Entry 9N4Z (electron microscopy, 3.00 A resolution); this record covers chains N and P of the 204 polymer chains in the assembly.

# Chain N (and P)
Name: Flagellar motor switch protein FliN
From: Salmonella enterica subsp. enterica serovar Typhimurium
Notes: chain P of this document is another copy of the same molecule, construct and numbering; everything in this record applies to it too
UniProt: P26419 (FLIN_SALTY); residue numbers follow UniProt; this construct covers 1-137
Chain sequence (137 residues; each row starts with the number of its first residue):
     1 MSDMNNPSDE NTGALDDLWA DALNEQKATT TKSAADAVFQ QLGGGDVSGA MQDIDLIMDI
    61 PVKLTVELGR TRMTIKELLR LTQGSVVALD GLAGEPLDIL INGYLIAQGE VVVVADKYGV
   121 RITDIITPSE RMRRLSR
Disordered / not traced: 1-51 (chain P: 1-52, 136-137)

# How chain N and chain P interact
Residue-residue contacts (17):
  Leu-56(N) with Ile-125(P), hydrophobic
  Asp-59(N) with Tyr-104(P)
  Ile-60(N) with Ile-101(P), hydrophobic; Tyr-104(P), hydrophobic
  Pro-61(N) with Ile-101(P); Asn-102(P), hydrogen bond (backbone-side chain); Tyr-104(P)
  Val-62(N) with Asn-102(P)
  Ile-101(N) with Pro-61(P)
  Asn-102(N) with Pro-61(P); Val-62(P); Lys-63(P)
  Tyr-104(N) with Asp-59(P), hydrogen bond; Ile-60(P), hydrophobic; Pro-61(P)
  Ile-106(N) with Leu-56(P), hydrophobic; Ile-60(P), hydrophobic
Also at the interface, not in a pair above, chain N (10 interface residues in all): Ile-125
Also at the interface, not in a pair above, chain P (11 interface residues in all): Ile-106

# Overview
10 residues of chain N and 11 residues of chain P are in contact, with 2 hydrogen bonds. Polar contacts
include Pro-61(N)/Asn-102(P) and Tyr-104(N)/Asp-59(P).
Both chains are Flagellar motor switch protein FliN (Salmonella enterica subsp. enterica serovar Typhimurium).
Entry 9N4Z (CCW Flagellar Switch Complex - FliF, FliG, FliM, and FliN forming 34-mer C-ring from Salmonella)
was determined by electron microscopy (same publication as 9N49).
